3J16 - chains B and K of the 12 polymer chains in the assembly; structure by electron microscopy, 7.20 A resolution (low resolution: residue-level contacts below are approximate; hydrogen-bond / salt-bridge calls are withheld).

[Chain B]
Name: Rli1p
Organism: Saccharomyces cerevisiae
UniProtKB: Q03195 (RLI1_YEAST); numbering as in UniProt (aligned over 1-608)
Amino-acid sequence (608 residues; row label = number of the first residue in the row):
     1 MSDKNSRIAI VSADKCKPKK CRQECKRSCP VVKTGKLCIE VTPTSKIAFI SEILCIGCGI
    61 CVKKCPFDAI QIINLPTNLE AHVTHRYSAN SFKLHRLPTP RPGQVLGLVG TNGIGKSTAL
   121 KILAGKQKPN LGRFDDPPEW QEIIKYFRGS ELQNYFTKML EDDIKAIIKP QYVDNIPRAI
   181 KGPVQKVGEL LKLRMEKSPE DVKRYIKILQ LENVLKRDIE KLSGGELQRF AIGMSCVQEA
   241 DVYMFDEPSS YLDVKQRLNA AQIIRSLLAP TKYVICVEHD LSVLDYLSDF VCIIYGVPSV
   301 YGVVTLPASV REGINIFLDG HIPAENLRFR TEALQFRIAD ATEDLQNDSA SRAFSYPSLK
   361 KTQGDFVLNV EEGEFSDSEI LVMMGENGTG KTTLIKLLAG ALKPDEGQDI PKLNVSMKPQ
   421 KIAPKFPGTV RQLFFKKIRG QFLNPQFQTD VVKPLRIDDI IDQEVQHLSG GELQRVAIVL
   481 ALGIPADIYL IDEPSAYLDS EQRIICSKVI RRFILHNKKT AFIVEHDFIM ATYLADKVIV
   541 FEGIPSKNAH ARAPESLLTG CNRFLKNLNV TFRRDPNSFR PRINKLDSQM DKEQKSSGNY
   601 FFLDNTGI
Ion coordination: 4Fe-4S cluster Fe site 1: Cys16, Cys65; 4Fe-4S cluster Fe site 2: Cys55, Cys61
Residues lining bound ligands:
  - ATP (adenosine-5'-triphosphate): Tyr87, Ser91, Phe92, Thr111, Asn112, Gly113, Ile114, Gly115, Lys116, Ser117, Thr118, Gln171, Tyr172, Glu247, His279, Pro298, Ser299
  - 4Fe-4S cluster (SF4), molecule 1: Cys16, Lys17, Pro18, Cys21, Arg22, Glu24, Cys25, Cys65, Pro66, Phe67, Ala69
  - 4Fe-4S cluster (SF4), molecule 2: Cys29, Pro30, Val31, Cys38, Ile39, Ile50, Cys55, Ile56, Gly57, Cys58, Gly59, Ile60, Cys61
UniProt features mapped onto this chain:
  - binding site (ATP): Gly110 to Ser117, Gly385 to Thr392
  - modified residue: Ser349 (Phosphoserine)

[Chain K]
Molecule: 18S ribosomal RNA
Organism: Saccharomyces cerevisiae
Sequence (155 nucleotides; row label = number of the first residue in the row; note: 1658 numbers in that range are skipped by the numbering (no residue carries them; nothing is unmodelled there)):
  1227 CCGGACGGUG GCCAUGGAAG UCGGAAUCCG CUAAGGAGUG UGUAACAACU CACCGGC
  2250 GGAGUAACUA UGACUCUC
  2283 GCCUCGUCAU CUAAUUA
  2833 AGUCAAGCGU UCAUAGCGAC AUU
  2918 GAUUGUUCAC CCACU
  3015 GAACUUAGUA CGAGAGGAAC AGUUC

[Interface between chain B and chain K]
Residue-residue contacts (6):
  Glu332(B) with G3022(K)
  Arg337(B) with U3020(K)
  Pro445(B) with A3024(K); C3025(K)
  Gln446(B) with A3024(K)
  Arg512(B) with A3021(K)
Interface residues without a listed pair, chain B (6 interface residues in all): Ala341
Interface residues without a listed pair, chain K (6 interface residues in all): U3019

[Overview]
Chain B and chain K each contribute 6 residues to their interface. Ligands of chain B: ATP and 4Fe-4S cluster.
Cys16(B) and Cys65(B) coordinate 4Fe-4S cluster Fe site 1. Curated annotation (UniProt) lists 16 ATP-binding
residues on chain B.
Here chain B is Rli1p and chain K is 18S ribosomal RNA, both from Saccharomyces cerevisiae. Entry 3J16 (Models
of ribosome-bound Dom34p and Rli1p and their ribosomal binding partners) was determined by electron microscopy
together with 3J15 from the same study.
